Entry 6KLV (electron microscopy, 3.20 A resolution); this record covers chains C and D of the 6 polymer chains in the assembly.

== Chain C ==
Name: Cytochrome c
Source organism: Aquifex aeolicus (strain VF5)
UniProtKB: O66458 (O66458_AQUAE); residues 1-240 here = UniProt positions 1-240
Chain sequence (240 residues; each row starts with the number of its first residue):
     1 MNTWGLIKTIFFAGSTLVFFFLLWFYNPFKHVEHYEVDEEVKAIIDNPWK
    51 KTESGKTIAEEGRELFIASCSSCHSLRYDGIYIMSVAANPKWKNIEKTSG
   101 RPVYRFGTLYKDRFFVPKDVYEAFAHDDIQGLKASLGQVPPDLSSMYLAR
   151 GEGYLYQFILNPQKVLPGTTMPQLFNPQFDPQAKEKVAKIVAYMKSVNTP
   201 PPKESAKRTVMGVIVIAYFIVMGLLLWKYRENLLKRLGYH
Disordered / not traced: 1-2, 239-240
Metal / ion sites: heme c Fe near His74 (its only coordinating residue here)
Ligand contacts:
  - DLX (2-[(2E,6E,10Z,14Z,18Z,23R)-3,7,11,15,19,23,27-heptamethyloctacosa-2,6,10,14,18-pentaenyl]naphthalene-1,4-dione): Glu204, Lys207, Met211, Val215, Tyr218, Phe219
  - heme c (HEC): Phe66, Ser69, Cys70, Cys73, His74, Leu136, Gln138, Pro140, Pro141, Leu143, Met146, Arg150, Tyr154, Leu155, Phe158, Ile159, Leu166, Thr169, Thr170, Met171, Pro172, Leu174, Ile190, Met194

== Chain D ==
Name: Rieske-I iron sulfur protein
Source organism: Aquifex aeolicus (strain VF5)
UniProtKB: O66460 (O66460_AQUAE); residue numbers follow UniProt; this construct covers 1-181
Chain sequence (181 residues; row label = number of the first residue in the row):
     1 MEASRRDFISIGIGALGAVGGLGALYALVRVMLEPSEIAALGAKTEIDVS
    51 KIQPMQVRVTSWKGKTLFAIRLPKDFKPEGYTLKKGALNSKGTTNYEILK
   101 GHDVFALVGVCTHLGCIPLWKPQGEGGINKPVFHCPCHGGLYTPYGDVIG
   151 GPPPRPLFIPPQKLEGNKLIVGVEGFVKELI
Disordered / not traced: 1-7, 76-95, 122-130, 171-181
Cystine bridges: Cys116-Cys137
Metal / ion sites: 2Fe-2S cluster Fe: Cys111, His113, Cys135, His138
Ligand contacts:
  - DLX (2-[(2E,6E,10Z,14Z,18Z,23R)-3,7,11,15,19,23,27-heptamethyloctacosa-2,6,10,14,18-pentaenyl]naphthalene-1,4-dione): Gly17, Gly23, Ala24, Tyr26, Ala27, Leu28, Arg30
  - 2Fe-2S cluster (FES): Cys111, His113, Leu114, Gly115, Cys116, Cys135, Cys137, His138, Gly139, Gly140, Tyr142

== Chain C / chain D interface ==
Residue-residue contacts (15):
  Ser135(C) - Pro136(D)
  Leu136(C) - Pro136(D)
  Leu136(C) - Cys137(D)  hydrogen bond (backbone-backbone)
  Gly137(C) - Cys116(D)
  Gly137(C) - Pro136(D)
  Gly137(C) - Cys137(D)  hydrogen bond (backbone-side chain)
  Gln138(C) - Cys116(D)  hydrogen bond
  Gln138(C) - Cys137(D)  hydrogen bond (backbone-side chain)
  Gln138(C) - His138(D)
  Leu166(C) - Leu114(D)  hydrophobic
  Gly168(C) - His138(D)
  Thr169(C) - Cys137(D)
  Thr169(C) - His138(D)
  Thr170(C) - Pro136(D)
  Thr170(C) - Cys137(D)  hydrogen bond (backbone-backbone)
Also at the interface, not in a pair above, chain C (10 interface residues in all): Lys133, Ala134
Also at the interface, not in a pair above, chain D (6 interface residues in all): Ile117

== In short ==
The interface between chain C and chain D involves 10 residues on one side and 6 on the other, with 5 hydrogen
bonds. Among the polar pairs are Gly137(C)-Cys137(D), Gln138(C)-Cys116(D) and Gln138(C)-Cys137(D). Ligands of
chain C: compound DLX and heme c.
Chain C is Cytochrome c and chain D is Rieske-I iron sulfur protein, both from Aquifex aeolicus (strain VF5);
the structure, Hyperthermophilic respiratory Complex III, was determined by electron microscopy, deposited
together with 6KLS.
